Entry 6CF2 (X-ray diffraction, 3.00 A resolution); this record covers chains B and F of the 4 polymer chains in the assembly.

# Chain B
Protein: Anti-Rev Antibody, light chain
Organism: Oryctolagus cuniculus
Notes: fragment: Fab single-chain variable fragment; antibody fragment or engineered binder
Chain sequence (110 residues; numbered 1 to 110; the number before each row is that of its first residue):
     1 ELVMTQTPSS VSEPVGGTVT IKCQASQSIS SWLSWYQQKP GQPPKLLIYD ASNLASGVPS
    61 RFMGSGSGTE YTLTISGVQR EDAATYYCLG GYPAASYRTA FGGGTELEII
Disulfides: C23-C88

# Chain F
Protein: Protein Rev
Organism: Human immunodeficiency virus 1
Reference sequence: Q76PP8 (Q76PP8_9HIV1); numbering as in UniProt (aligned over 1-93)
Chain sequence (93 residues; row label = number of the first residue in the row):
     1 MAGRSGDSDE DLLKAVRLIK FLYQSNPPPN PEGTRQARRN RRRRWRERQR QIHSISERIL
    61 STYLGRSAEP VPLQLPPLER LTLDCNEDCG TSG
Disordered / not traced: 1-9, 67-93
From the paper describing this entry:
  - binding site for the 35-nt RNA strand: R35, Q36, R38, R39, N40, R44, R50
  - specificity-determining residues: Q36, N40
  - conformationally variable residues: W45
  - specificity-determining residues: E47 (citing earlier work)
  - mutagenesis - E47A (10-fold): decreased binding to wild-type Stem IIB (citing earlier work)

# Interface between chain B and chain F
Contacting residue pairs (13):
  S30(B) with R58(F)
  S31(B) with R58(F)
  W32(B) with R58(F)
  Y92(B) with I59(F), hydrophobic
  A94(B) with L18(F), hydrophobic; I59(F); Y63(F), hydrogen bond (backbone-side chain)
  A95(B) with T62(F); Y63(F)
  S96(B) with T62(F), hydrogen bond (side chain-backbone); Y63(F)
  Y97(B) with T62(F)
  R98(B) with D11(F), salt bridge
Other interface residues (no listed pair), chain F (8 interface residues in all): A15, I55

# Summary
9 residues of chain B face 8 of chain F across their interface, with 2 hydrogen bonds and 1 salt bridge. Polar
pairs include R98(B)-D11(F), A94(B)-Y63(F) and S96(B)-T62(F). The paper reports a binding site for the 35-nt
RNA strand at R35(F), Q36(F) and R38(F) among others; E47A of chain F reduces binding to wild-type Stem IIB.
Here chain B is Anti-Rev Antibody, light chain (Oryctolagus cuniculus) and chain F is Protein Rev (Human
immunodeficiency virus 1). Entry 6CF2 (Crystal structure of HIV-1 Rev (residues 1-93)-RNA aptamer complex) was
determined by X-ray diffraction.
